Entry 8OUW (electron microscopy, 3.75 A resolution); this record covers chains 2 and 6 of the 19 polymer chains in the assembly.

Chain 2:
Name: DNA replication licensing factor MCM2
Source organism: Caenorhabditis elegans
Notes: EC 3.6.4.12
UniProtKB: Q9XXI9 (Q9XXI9_CAEEL); numbering as in UniProt (aligned over 1-881)
Chain sequence (881 residues; numbered 1 to 881; the number before each row is that of its first residue):
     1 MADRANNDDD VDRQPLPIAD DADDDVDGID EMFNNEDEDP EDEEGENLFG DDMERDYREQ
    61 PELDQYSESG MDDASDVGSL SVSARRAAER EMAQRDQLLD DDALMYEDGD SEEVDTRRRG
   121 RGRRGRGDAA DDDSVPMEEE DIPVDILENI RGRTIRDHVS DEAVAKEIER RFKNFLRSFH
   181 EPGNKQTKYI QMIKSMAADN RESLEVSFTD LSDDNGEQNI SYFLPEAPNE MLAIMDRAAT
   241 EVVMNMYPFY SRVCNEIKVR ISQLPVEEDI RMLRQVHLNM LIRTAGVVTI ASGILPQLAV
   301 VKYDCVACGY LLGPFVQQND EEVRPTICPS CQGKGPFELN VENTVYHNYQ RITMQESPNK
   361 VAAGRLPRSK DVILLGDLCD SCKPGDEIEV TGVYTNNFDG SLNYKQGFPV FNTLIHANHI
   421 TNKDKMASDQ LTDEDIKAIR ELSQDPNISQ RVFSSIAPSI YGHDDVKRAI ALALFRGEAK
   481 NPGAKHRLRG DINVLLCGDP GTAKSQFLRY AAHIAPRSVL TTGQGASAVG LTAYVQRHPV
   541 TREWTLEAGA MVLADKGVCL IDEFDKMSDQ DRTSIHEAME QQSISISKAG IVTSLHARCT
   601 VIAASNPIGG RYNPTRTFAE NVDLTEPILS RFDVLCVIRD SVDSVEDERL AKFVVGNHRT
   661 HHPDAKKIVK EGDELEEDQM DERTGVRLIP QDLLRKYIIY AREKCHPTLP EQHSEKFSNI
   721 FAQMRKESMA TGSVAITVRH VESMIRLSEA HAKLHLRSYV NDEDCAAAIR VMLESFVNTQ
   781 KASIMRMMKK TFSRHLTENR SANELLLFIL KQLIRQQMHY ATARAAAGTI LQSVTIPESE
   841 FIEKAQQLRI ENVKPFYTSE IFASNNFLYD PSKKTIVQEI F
Unresolved in the structure: 1-99, 112-141, 480-487, 524-530, 537-546, 666-677, 825-831, 848-854
Bound ions: Zn2+: C305, C308, C328, C331

Chain 6:
Name: DNA replication licensing factor mcm-6
Source organism: Caenorhabditis elegans
Notes: EC 3.6.4.12
UniProtKB: P34647 (MCM6_CAEEL); residue numbers follow UniProt; this construct covers 1-810
Chain sequence (810 residues; numbered 1 to 810; the number before each row is that of its first residue):
     1 MDNIIGGQAQ QVEDTDGTRV QNEFSKFLKS FKDQKNEFIY KSAMKELVQP EKNTIFINMQ
    61 HLYKFSNNLA TTIELQYYRV YPFMCEALHL ATLDACDESE RQQMFKKQLY VSLFNLDAKT
   121 KVRELSADKV GGLVRIAGQI VRTHPVHPEL SRACFVCEDC GVTTRDVQQQ FRYTQPTKCA
   181 NPQCMNRTRF SLDVNSSTFV DFQKIRIQET QAELPRGSIP RTVDVIVRGE MVETVQPGDK
   241 CDIVGTLIVI PDIAQLSTPG LRAETSNQNR GRATDKSEGI TGLKALGVRD LTYKMAFLAC
   301 HIQQTESLVG GDASGAVEET DYLDLWSKMS TEDRATLKKM SDDKKIEKNI VDSLFPNIYG
   361 NHEVKLGVLL MLLGGVAKKS RDEGTSLRGD INVCLVGDPS TAKSQVLKAV EEFSPRAIYT
   421 SGKASSAAGL TAAVVKDEES FEFVIEAGAL MLADNGVCCI DEFDKMDLKD QVAIHEAMEQ
   481 QTISITKAGV KATLNARASI LAAANPVNGR YDRSRPLKYN VQMSAPIMSR FDLFFVLVDE
   541 CNEVTDYAIA RRILDNHRAI SEHTERDSVY KIDDIKKYIA FARCFKPKIS DKAAETLVRE
   601 YKKLRMSDSN NAATSSWRIT VRQLESLVRL SEALARLHCG KEVLVEHVEK AAELLNKSIV
   661 RVEQPDIALD DDDFDNNIMV VEADKENQRG DDSMDHDGEK ENAPKIDIAK LKISFKEYKQ
   721 LSDVLVLHMR SDEDNQGEDE YDGVKQSALV EWYLSTIEAD LETEEDFNVQ KTICERVIHR
   781 LIHQDHVLLE VEQGEDPTLC VHPNYVIADE
Unresolved in the structure: 269-276, 307-321, 662-714, 737-744, 757-767, 803-810
Bound ions: Zn2+: C157, C160, C179, C184; Mg2+: S404 (together with AMP-PNP)
Residues lining bound ligands: AMP-PNP (ANP; phosphoaminophosphonic acid-adenylate ester): N357, I358, Y359, N361, D398, P399, S400, T401, A402, K403, S404, Q405, N505, I549, I553

Chain 2 / chain 6 interface:
Pairs across the interface (104):
  G152(2) with Q102(6)
  R274(2) with D201(6); V232(6)
  Q275(2) with F199(6), hydrogen bond (side chain-backbone); D201(6), hydrogen bond (backbone-side chain)
  V276(2) with P50(6)
  Q355(2) with K491(6); A492(6); T493(6)
  P358(2) with T493(6); N495(6), hydrogen bond (backbone-side chain)
  N359(2) with K379(6), hydrogen bond
  V361(2) with R497(6)
  A362(2) with R497(6), hydrogen bond (backbone-side chain)
  A363(2) with D454(6); N455(6); R497(6)
  G364(2) with M451(6); D454(6), hydrogen bond (backbone-side chain); R497(6)
  R365(2) with Q236(6); M451(6)
  L366(2) with I445(6)
  P367(2) with L494(6)
  R368(2) with T143(6), hydrogen bond (side chain-backbone); H144(6); P145(6); E233(6), salt bridge
  N396(2) with F199(6)
  F398(2) with Y173(6), hydrophobic
  S401(2) with E264(6), hydrogen bond
  N403(2) with F171(6); Y173(6)
  Y404(2) with R172(6), hydrogen bond; I253(6); A254(6), hydrophobic; L256(6); L261(6); R262(6), hydrogen bond (side chain-backbone); E264(6)
  K405(2) with E439(6); E442(6), salt bridge
  Q406(2) with K204(6); S440(6), hydrogen bond
  G407(2) with F171(6); I253(6)
  F408(2) with E149(6); F171(6), hydrophobic; F202(6), hydrophobic; I226(6), hydrophobic
  P409(2) with E149(6); L150(6), hydrogen bond (backbone-backbone); Q170(6); F171(6)
  V410(2) with H147(6); P148(6); F202(6), hydrophobic
  F411(2) with P148(6), hydrogen bond (backbone-backbone); L150(6), hydrophobic; F199(6), hydrophobic
  T413(2) with P148(6)
  P500(2) with T620(6)
  G501(2) with V621(6)
  H513(2) with E383(6), salt bridge
  R611(2) with R618(6)
  D640(2) with R605(6), salt bridge; R618(6), salt bridge
  S641(2) with R605(6)
  V642(2) with R605(6)
  S644(2) with K602(6), hydrogen bond
  D647(2) with R605(6), salt bridge
  E648(2) with K602(6), salt bridge
  L650(2) with V621(6), hydrophobic
  A651(2) with L624(6), hydrophobic
  V655(2) with A594(6), hydrophobic
  H658(2) with K378(6), hydrogen bond; L387(6); E625(6), salt bridge
  R659(2) with I589(6), hydrogen bond (side chain-backbone); S590(6); D591(6), salt bridge
  H661(2) with K378(6); K379(6); S380(6)
  H662(2) with K378(6); K586(6), hydrogen bond (side chain-backbone); P587(6); K588(6)
  R786(2) with E733(6), salt bridge
  Q812(2) with D734(6), hydrogen bond
  Q816(2) with S731(6), hydrogen bond; D734(6), hydrogen bond
  H819(2) with L727(6)
  Y820(2) with T756(6)
  T822(2) with N610(6), hydrogen bond
  A823(2) with V724(6), hydrophobic
  R824(2) with T756(6), hydrogen bond (side chain-backbone)
  K844(2) with D734(6); N735(6), hydrogen bond
  I880(2) with K602(6), hydrogen bond (backbone-side chain); M606(6), hydrophobic
  F881(2) with K602(6), hydrogen bond (backbone-side chain); K603(6); M606(6), hydrophobic
Other interface residues (no listed pair), chain 2 (66 interface residues in all): R271, L278, N279, T289, G400, K566, K652, V654, D664, Q847
Other interface residues (no listed pair), chain 6 (88 interface residues in all): V146, N195, V200, Q203, R228, I250, A263, R381, R416, F441, A447, P526, L597, V598, Y601, S609, V628, Q720, D723

Overview:
The interface between chain 2 and chain 6 involves 66 residues on one side and 88 on the other, with 25
hydrogen bonds and 10 salt bridges. Polar contacts include R368(2)-E233(6), K405(2)-E442(6) and
H513(2)-E383(6). Ligands of chain 6: AMP-PNP.
Here chain 2 is DNA replication licensing factor MCM2 and chain 6 is DNA replication licensing factor mcm-6,
both from Caenorhabditis elegans. Entry 8OUW (Cryo-EM structure of CMG helicase bound to TIM-1/TIPN-1 and
homodimeric DNSN-1 on fork DNA (Caenorhabditis elegans)) was determined by electron microscopy.
